7MF3 - chains A and D of the 8 polymer chains in the assembly; structure by electron microscopy, 3.40 A resolution.

[Chain A]
Molecule: Myosin-11
Source organism: Gallus gallus
UniProt: P10587 (MYH11_CHICK); residues 2-1979 here = UniProt positions 2-1979
Amino-acid sequence (1978 residues; each row starts with the number of its first residue):
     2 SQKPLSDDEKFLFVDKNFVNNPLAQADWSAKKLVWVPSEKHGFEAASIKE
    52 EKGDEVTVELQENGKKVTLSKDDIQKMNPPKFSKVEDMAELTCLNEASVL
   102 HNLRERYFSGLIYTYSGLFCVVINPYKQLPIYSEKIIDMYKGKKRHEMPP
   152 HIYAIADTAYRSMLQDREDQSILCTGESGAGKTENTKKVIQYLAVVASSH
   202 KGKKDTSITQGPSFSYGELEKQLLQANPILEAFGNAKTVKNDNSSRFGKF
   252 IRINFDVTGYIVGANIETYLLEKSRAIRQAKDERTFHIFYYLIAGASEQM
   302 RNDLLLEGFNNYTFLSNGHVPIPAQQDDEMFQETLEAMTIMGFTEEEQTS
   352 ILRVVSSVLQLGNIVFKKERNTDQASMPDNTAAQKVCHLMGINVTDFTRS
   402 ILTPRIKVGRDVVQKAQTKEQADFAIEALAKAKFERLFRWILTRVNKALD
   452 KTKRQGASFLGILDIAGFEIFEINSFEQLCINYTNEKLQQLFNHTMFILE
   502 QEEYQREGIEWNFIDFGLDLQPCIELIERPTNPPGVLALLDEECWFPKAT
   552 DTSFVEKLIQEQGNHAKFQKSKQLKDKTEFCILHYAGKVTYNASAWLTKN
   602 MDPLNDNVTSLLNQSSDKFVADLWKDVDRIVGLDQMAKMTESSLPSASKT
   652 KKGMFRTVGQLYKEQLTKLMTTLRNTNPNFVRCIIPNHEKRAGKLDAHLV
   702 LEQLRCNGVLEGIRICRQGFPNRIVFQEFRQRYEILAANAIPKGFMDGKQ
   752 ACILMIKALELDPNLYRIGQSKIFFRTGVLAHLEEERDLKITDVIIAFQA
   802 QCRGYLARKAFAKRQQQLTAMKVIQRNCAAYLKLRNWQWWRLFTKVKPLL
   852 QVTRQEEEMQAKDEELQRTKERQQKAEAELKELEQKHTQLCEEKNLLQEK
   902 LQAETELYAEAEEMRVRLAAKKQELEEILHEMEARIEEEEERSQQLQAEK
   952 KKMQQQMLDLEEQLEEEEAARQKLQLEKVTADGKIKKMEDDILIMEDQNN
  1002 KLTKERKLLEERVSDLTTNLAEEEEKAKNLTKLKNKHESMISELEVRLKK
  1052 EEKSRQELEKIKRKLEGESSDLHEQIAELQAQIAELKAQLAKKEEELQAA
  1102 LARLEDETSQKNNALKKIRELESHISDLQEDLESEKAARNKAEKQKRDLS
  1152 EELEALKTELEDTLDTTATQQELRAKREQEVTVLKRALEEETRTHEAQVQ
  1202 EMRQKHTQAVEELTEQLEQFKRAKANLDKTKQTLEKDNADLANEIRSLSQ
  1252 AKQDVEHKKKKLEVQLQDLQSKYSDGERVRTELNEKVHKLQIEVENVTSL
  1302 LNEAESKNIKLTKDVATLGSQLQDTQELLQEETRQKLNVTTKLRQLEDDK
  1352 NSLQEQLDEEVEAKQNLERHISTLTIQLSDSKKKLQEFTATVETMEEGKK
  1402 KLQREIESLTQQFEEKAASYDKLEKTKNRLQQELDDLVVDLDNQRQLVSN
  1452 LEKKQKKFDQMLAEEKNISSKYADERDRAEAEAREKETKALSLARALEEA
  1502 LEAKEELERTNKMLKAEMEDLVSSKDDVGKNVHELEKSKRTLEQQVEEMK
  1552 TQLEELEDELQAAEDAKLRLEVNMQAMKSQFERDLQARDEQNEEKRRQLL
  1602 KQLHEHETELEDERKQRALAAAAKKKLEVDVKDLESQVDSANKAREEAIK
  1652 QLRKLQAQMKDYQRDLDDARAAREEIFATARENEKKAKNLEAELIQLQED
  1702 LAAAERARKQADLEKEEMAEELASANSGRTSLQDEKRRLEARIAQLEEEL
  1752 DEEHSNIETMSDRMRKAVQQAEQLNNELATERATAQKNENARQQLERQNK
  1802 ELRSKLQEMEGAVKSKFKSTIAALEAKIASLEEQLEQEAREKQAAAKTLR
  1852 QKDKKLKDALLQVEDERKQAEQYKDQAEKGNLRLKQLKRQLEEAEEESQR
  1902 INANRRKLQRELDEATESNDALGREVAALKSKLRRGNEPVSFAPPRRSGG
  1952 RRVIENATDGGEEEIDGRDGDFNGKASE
Disordered / not traced: 2-28, 201-217, 637-650, 950-1979
Metal / ion sites: Mg2+: Thr184, Ser246 (together with ADP)
Ligand contacts: ADP (adenosine-5'-diphosphate): Asn125, Pro126, Tyr127, Lys128, Gln129, Tyr133, Glu178, Gly180, Ala181, Gly182, Lys183, Thr184, Glu185, Asn242, Asn244, Ser246
Swiss-Prot annotation at these positions:
  - region (Actin-binding): Leu667 to His689, Arg768 to Ala782
  - binding site (ATP): Gly177 to Thr184
  - modified residue: Ser2 (Blocked amino end (Ser)), Lys128 (N6,N6,N6-trimethyllysine)
From the paper describing this entry:
  - conformationally variable residues (side-chain flip): Arg247
  - binding site for phosphate ion: Ser179, Ser245

[Chain D]
Molecule: Myosin regulatory light chain 2, smooth muscle major isoform
Source organism: Gallus gallus
UniProt: P02612 (MLRM_CHICK); residues 1-171 here correspond to UniProt positions 2-172 (UniProt number = residue number + 1)
Amino-acid sequence (171 residues; numbered 1 to 171; the number before each row is that of its first residue):
     1 SSKRAKAKTTKKRPQRATSNVFAMFDQSQIQEFKEAFNMIDQNRDGFIDK
    51 EDLHDMLASMGKNPTDEYLEGMMSEAPGPINFTMFLTMFGEKLNGTDPED
   101 VIRNAFACFDEEASGFIHEDHLRELLTTMGDRFTDEEVDEMYREAPIDKK
   151 GNFNYVEFTRILKHGAKDKDD
Disordered / not traced: 1-13
Metal / ion sites: Mg2+: Asp45, Phe47, Asp49, Asp52
Swiss-Prot annotation at these positions:
  - binding site (Ca(2+)): Asp41, Asn43, Asp45, Asp52
  - modified residue: Ser1 (N-acetylserine)
From the paper describing this entry:
  - post-translational modification sites: Ser19 (citing earlier work)

[Interface between chain A and chain D]
Pairs across the interface (45):
  Leu819(A) - Met129(D)  hydrophobic
  Met822(A) - Ala105(D)
  Met822(A) - Phe106(D)
  Met822(A) - Phe109(D)  hydrophobic
  Lys823(A) - Leu125(D)
  Lys823(A) - Met129(D)
  Lys823(A) - Gly130(D)
  Gln826(A) - Ala105(D)
  Gln826(A) - Phe106(D)
  Arg827(A) - Leu126(D)  hydrogen bond (side chain-backbone)
  Arg827(A) - Thr127(D)
  Arg827(A) - Asp131(D)  hydrogen bond (side chain-backbone)
  Arg827(A) - Phe133(D)
  Asn828(A) - Gly95(D)  hydrogen bond (side chain-backbone)
  Cys829(A) - Gly95(D)
  Ala830(A) - Met141(D)
  Tyr832(A) - Glu91(D)
  Tyr832(A) - Lys92(D)  hydrogen bond (side chain-backbone)
  Tyr832(A) - Leu93(D)  hydrogen bond (side chain-backbone)
  Tyr832(A) - Asn94(D)  hydrogen bond (side chain-backbone)
  Tyr832(A) - Thr96(D)
  Leu833(A) - Met141(D)  hydrophobic
  Leu833(A) - Leu162(D)  hydrophobic
  Lys834(A) - Met141(D)
  Arg836(A) - Glu91(D)  hydrogen bond (side chain-backbone)
  Arg836(A) - Lys92(D)  hydrogen bond (side chain-backbone)
  Trp838(A) - Glu140(D)
  Trp838(A) - Glu144(D)
  Trp840(A) - Glu75(D)  hydrogen bond
  Trp840(A) - Lys92(D)
  Arg842(A) - Tyr68(D)  hydrogen bond (side chain-backbone)
  Arg842(A) - Leu69(D)
  Arg842(A) - Met72(D)
  Leu843(A) - Met72(D)  hydrophobic
  Leu843(A) - Phe89(D)  hydrophobic
  Leu843(A) - Lys92(D)
  Phe844(A) - Lys167(D)
  Lys846(A) - Met72(D)
  Val847(A) - Lys167(D)
  Pro849(A) - Met39(D)  hydrophobic
  Leu851(A) - His164(D)
  Val853(A) - Glu32(D)
  Val853(A) - Glu35(D)
  Val853(A) - Met39(D)  hydrophobic
  Thr854(A) - Glu32(D)
Also at the interface, not in a pair above, chain A (25 interface residues in all): Lys848, Leu850
Also at the interface, not in a pair above, chain D (36 interface residues in all): Leu53, Gly71, Phe85, Ile102, Lys169, Asp170
Interface features reported in the paper:
  - interface residues, chain D: Asn94(D)

[Summary]
Chain A and chain D form an interface of 25 and 36 residues respectively; the contacts include 10 hydrogen
bonds. Among the polar pairs are Arg827(A)-Leu126(D), Arg827(A)-Asp131(D) and Asn828(A)-Gly95(D). Chain A
binds ADP. From the paper: a binding site for phosphate ion at Ser179(A) and Ser245(A); the interface residue
Asn94(D).
Here chain A is Myosin-11 and chain D is Myosin regulatory light chain 2, smooth muscle major isoform, both
from Gallus gallus. Entry 7MF3 (Structure of the autoinhibited state of smooth muscle myosin-2) was determined
by electron microscopy.
